9NHN - chains A and E of the 8 polymer chains in the assembly; structure by electron microscopy, 3.90 A resolution.

== Chain A (and E) ==
Molecule: BG505-CH505 Envelope glycoprotein gp120
Organism: Human immunodeficiency virus 1
Notes: chain E of this document is another copy of the same molecule, construct and numbering; everything in this record applies to it too
Sequence (504 residues; each row starts with the number of its first residue; note: 15 numbers in that range are skipped by the numbering (no residue carries them; nothing is unmodelled there); numbers below 1 keep their minus sign (Met-4 is residue -4)):
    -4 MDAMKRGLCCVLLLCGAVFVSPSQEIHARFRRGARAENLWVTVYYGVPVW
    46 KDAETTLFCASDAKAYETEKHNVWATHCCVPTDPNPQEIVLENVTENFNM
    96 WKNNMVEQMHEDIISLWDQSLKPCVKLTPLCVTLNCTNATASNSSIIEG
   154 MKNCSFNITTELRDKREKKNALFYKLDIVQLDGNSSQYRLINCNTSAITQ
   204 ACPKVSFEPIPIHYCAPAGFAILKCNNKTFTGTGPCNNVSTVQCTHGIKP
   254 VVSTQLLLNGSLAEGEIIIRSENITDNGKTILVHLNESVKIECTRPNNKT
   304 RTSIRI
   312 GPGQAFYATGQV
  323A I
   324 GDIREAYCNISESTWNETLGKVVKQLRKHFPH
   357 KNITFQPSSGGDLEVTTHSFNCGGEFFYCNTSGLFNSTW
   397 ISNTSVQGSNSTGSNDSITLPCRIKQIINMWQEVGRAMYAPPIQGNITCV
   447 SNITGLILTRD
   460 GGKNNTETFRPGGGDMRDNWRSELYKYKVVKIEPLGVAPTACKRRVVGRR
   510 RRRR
Not modelled in the structure: -4 to 31, 57-65, 397-411, 460-463, 507-513
Cystine bridges: Cys54-Cys73, Cys119-Cys205, Cys126-Cys196, Cys131-Cys157, Cys218-Cys247, Cys228-Cys239, Cys296-Cys331, Cys378-Cys445, Cys385-Cys418
Covalently attached groups: N-acetylglucosamine (NAG) linked to Asn88, Asn130, Asn133, Asn156, Asn160, Asn197, Asn230, Asn241, Asn262, Asn289, Asn301, Asn332, Asn386, Asn392, Asn442, Asn448

== How chain A and chain E interact ==
Contacting residue pairs (19; chain A residue first):
  Glu164(A) with Cys126(E); Arg192(E), salt bridge; Asn197(E)
  Leu165(A) with Cys126(E); Val127(E); Thr128(E); Arg192(E)
  Arg166(A) with Thr123(E), hydrogen bond (side chain-backbone); Pro124(E); Cys126(E), hydrogen bond (backbone-backbone)
  Asp167(A) with Val127(E); Thr128(E), hydrogen bond (side chain-backbone); Arg169(E)
  Lys168(A) with Thr128(E)
  Arg308(A) with Asn197(E), hydrogen bond
  Pro313(A) with Asn197(E), hydrogen bond (backbone-backbone); Thr198(E), hydrogen bond (backbone-backbone); Ser199(E)
  Gly314(A) with Thr198(E)
Other interface residues (no listed pair), chain E (14 interface residues in all): Leu184, Gln190, Cys196, Ala200

== In short ==
8 residues of chain A and 14 residues of chain E are in contact; the contacts include 6 hydrogen bonds and 1
salt bridge. Polar pairs include Glu164(A)-Arg192(E), Arg166(A)-Thr123(E) and Asp167(A)-Thr128(E).
Both chains are BG505-CH505 Envelope glycoprotein gp120 (Human immunodeficiency virus 1). Entry 9NHN
(BG505-CH505 Env glycoprotein in complex with NHP pAb V1V2V3-2 isolated from animal RUu18 at week 14) was
determined by electron microscopy (same publication as 9NHH, 9NHI, 9NHJ, 9NHK, 9NHL, 9NHM, 9NHO and 9NI9).
